Entry 8EVG (electron microscopy, 2.75 A resolution); this record covers chains G and J of the 12 polymer chains in the assembly.

Chain G:
Protein: Histone H2A type 2-C
Source organism: Homo sapiens
UniProt: Q16777 (H2A2C_HUMAN); residues 0-128 here correspond to UniProt positions 1-129 (UniProt number = residue number + 1)
Sequence (129 residues; row label = number of the first residue in the row; numbering starts at 0):
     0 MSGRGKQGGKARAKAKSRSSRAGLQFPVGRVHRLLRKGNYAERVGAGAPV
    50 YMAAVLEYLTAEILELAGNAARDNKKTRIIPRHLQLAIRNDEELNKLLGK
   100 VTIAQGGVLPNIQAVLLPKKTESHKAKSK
Disordered / not traced: 0-11, 120-128
Swiss-Prot annotation at these positions:
  - modified residue: Ser1 (N-acetylserine), Arg3 (Citrulline), Lys5 (N6-(2-hydroxyisobutyryl)lysine), Lys9 (N6-(2-hydroxyisobutyryl)lysine), Lys13 (N6-(beta-hydroxybutyryl)lysine), Lys36 (N6-(2-hydroxyisobutyryl)lysine), Lys74 (N6-(2-hydroxyisobutyryl)lysine), Lys75 (N6-(2-hydroxyisobutyryl)lysine), Lys95 (N6-(2-hydroxyisobutyryl)lysine), Lys99 (N6-glutaryllysine), Gln104 (N5-methylglutamine), Lys118 (N6-(2-hydroxyisobutyryl)lysine), Lys119 (N6-crotonyllysine), Thr120 (Phosphothreonine), Ser122 (Phosphoserine), Lys124 (N6-crotonyllysine)
  - cross-link (Glycyl lysine isopeptide (Lys-Gly)): Lys13 (interchain with G-Cter in ubiquitin), Lys15 (interchain with G-Cter in ubiquitin), Lys119 (interchain with G-Cter in ubiquitin)

Chain J:
Molecule: 162-nt DNA strand
Sequence (162 nucleotides; row label = number of the first residue in the row):
     1 AAATAGGAACCCCACATGCCCTGTGTCTGCAAGTACAGAACTAGCCAGAC
    51 AGACTGACCTATTTTTGTGAGGGGAATCGGGAAGTATCCATTGCTAAGAC
   101 TCAGCAATGCTGCAACTCTCAGCAACCAGCTGAAGATCAGCAGCCGAGAG
   151 GCCCTGCACCTA
Disordered / not traced: 1-10, 158-162

How chain G and chain J interact:
Residue-residue contacts (13; chain G residue first):
  Ala12(G) with DA43(J), phosphate contact
  Lys13(G) with DT42(J), phosphate contact
  Ala14(G) with DT42(J), phosphate contact
  Lys15(G) with DC41(J), sugar contact; DT42(J), hydrogen bond to the phosphate
  Arg17(G) with DC41(J), salt bridge to the phosphate
  Arg20(G) with DT42(J), salt bridge to the phosphate
  Gly28(G) with DC41(J), phosphate contact
  Arg29(G) with DA40(J), phosphate contact
  Arg32(G) with DA40(J), salt bridge to the phosphate
  Glu41(G) with DA49(J), phosphate contact
  Arg42(G) with DA49(J), sugar contact
  Arg77(G) with DC30(J), sugar contact
Interface residues without a listed pair, chain G (13 interface residues in all): Ser16
Interface residues without a listed pair, chain J (8 interface residues in all): DG29, DA39

In short:
13 residues of chain G face 8 of chain J across their interface, with 1 hydrogen bond and 3 salt bridges.
Polar pairs include Lys15(G)-DT42(J), Arg17(G)-DC41(J) and Arg20(G)-DT42(J).
Here chain G is Histone H2A type 2-C (Homo sapiens) and chain J is a 162-nt DNA strand. Entry 8EVG (162bp
CX3CR1 nucleosome (further classified with better nucleosome end)) was determined by electron microscopy.
